Entry 7XTD (electron microscopy, 3.90 A resolution); this record covers chains T and c of the 35 polymer chains in the assembly.

== Chain T ==
Molecule: 198-nt DNA strand
Sequence (198 nucleotides; row label = number of the first residue in the row; numbers below 1 keep their minus sign (DA-72 is residue -72)):
   -72 ATCAGAATCC CGGTGCCGAG GCCGCTCAAT TGGTCGTAGA CAGCTCTAGC ACCGCTTAAA
   -12 CGCACGTACG CGCTGTCCCC CGCGTTTTAA CCGCCAAGGG GATTACACCC AAGACACCAG
    48 GCACGAGACA GAAAAAAACA ACGAAAACGG CCACCACCCA AACACACCAA ACACAAGAGC
   108 TAATTGACTG ACGTAAGC
Disordered / not traced: -72 to -8, 116-125

== Chain c ==
Molecule: Histone H2A type 1-B/E
Organism: Homo sapiens
UniProt: P04908 (H2A1B_HUMAN); residues 0-129 here correspond to UniProt positions 1-130 (UniProt number = residue number + 1)
Amino-acid sequence (133 residues; row label = number of the first residue in the row; numbers below 1 keep their minus sign (Gly-3 is residue -3)):
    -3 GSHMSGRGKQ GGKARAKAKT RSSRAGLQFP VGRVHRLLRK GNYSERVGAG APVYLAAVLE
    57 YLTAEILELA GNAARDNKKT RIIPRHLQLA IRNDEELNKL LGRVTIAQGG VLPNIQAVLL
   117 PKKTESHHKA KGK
Disordered / not traced: -3 to 15, 119-129
Construct notes: expression tag (-3 to -1)
Curated features (UniProtKB/Swiss-Prot):
  - modified residue: Ser1 (N-acetylserine), Arg3 (Citrulline), Lys5 (N6-(2-hydroxyisobutyryl)lysine), Lys9 (N6-(2-hydroxyisobutyryl)lysine), Lys13 (N6-(beta-hydroxybutyryl)lysine), Lys36 (N6-(2-hydroxyisobutyryl)lysine), Lys74 (N6-(2-hydroxyisobutyryl)lysine), Lys75 (N6-(2-hydroxyisobutyryl)lysine), Lys95 (N6-(2-hydroxyisobutyryl)lysine), Gln104 (N5-methylglutamine), Lys118 (N6-(2-hydroxyisobutyryl)lysine), Lys119 (N6-crotonyllysine), Thr120 (Phosphothreonine), Lys125 (N6-crotonyllysine)
  - cross-link (Glycyl lysine isopeptide (Lys-Gly)): Lys13 (interchain with G-Cter in ubiquitin), Lys15 (interchain with G-Cter in ubiquitin), Lys119 (interchain with G-Cter in ubiquitin)

== How chain T and chain c interact ==
Contacting residue pairs (15):
  DC85(T) - Arg42(c)  hydrogen bond to the sugar
  DC85(T) - Val43(c)  sugar contact
  DC85(T) - Gly44(c)  phosphate contact
  DC85(T) - Ala45(c)  hydrogen bond to the phosphate
  DC86(T) - His31(c)  salt bridge to the phosphate
  DC86(T) - Arg42(c)  phosphate contact
  DC86(T) - Val43(c)  hydrogen bond to the phosphate
  DC94(T) - Thr16(c)  sugar contact
  DC95(T) - Arg29(c)  hydrogen bond to the phosphate
  DA96(T) - Arg29(c)  salt bridge to the phosphate
  DG104(T) - Arg77(c)  hydrogen bond to the sugar
  DA105(T) - Lys75(c)  phosphate contact
  DA105(T) - Thr76(c)  phosphate contact
  DA105(T) - Arg77(c)  phosphate contact
  DG106(T) - Lys75(c)  salt bridge to the phosphate
Also at the interface, not in a pair above, chain c (11 interface residues in all): Glu41

== In short ==
8 residues of chain T and 11 residues of chain c are in contact, with 5 hydrogen bonds and 3 salt bridges.
Polar contacts include DC85(T)-Arg42(c), DG104(T)-Arg77(c) and DC85(T)-Ala45(c).
Here chain T is a 198-nt DNA strand and chain c is Histone H2A type 1-B/E (Homo sapiens). Entry 7XTD (RNA
polymerase II elongation complex transcribing a nucleosome (EC58oct)) was determined by electron microscopy
together with 7XN7, 7XSE, 7XSX, 7XSZ, 7XT7 and 7XTI from the same study.
